Entry 1SOG (X-ray diffraction, 1.85 A resolution); this record covers chain A.

# Chain A
Protein: Cytochrome c peroxidase
Organism: Saccharomyces cerevisiae
Notes: EC 1.11.1.5; fragment: CcPK2M2
UniProt: P00431 (CCPR_YEAST); residues 1-294 here correspond to UniProt positions 68-361 (UniProt number = residue number + 67)
Sequence (294 residues; row label = number of the first residue in the row):
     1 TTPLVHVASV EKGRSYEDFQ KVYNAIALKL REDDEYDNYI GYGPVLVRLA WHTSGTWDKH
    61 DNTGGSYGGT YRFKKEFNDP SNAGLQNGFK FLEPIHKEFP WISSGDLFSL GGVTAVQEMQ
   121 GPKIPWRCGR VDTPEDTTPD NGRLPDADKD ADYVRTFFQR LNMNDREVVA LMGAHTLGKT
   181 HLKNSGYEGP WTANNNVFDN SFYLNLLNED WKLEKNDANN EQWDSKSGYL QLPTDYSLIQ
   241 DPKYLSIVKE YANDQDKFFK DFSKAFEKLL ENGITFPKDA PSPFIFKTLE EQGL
Sequence notes: engineered mutation T176 (Ala243 in P00431), T192 (Gly259 in P00431), N194 (Ala261 in P00431), D199 (Thr266 in P00431), S201 (Glu268 in P00431), L230 (Met297 in P00431), Q231 (Met298 in P00431)
Ion coordination: heme Fe near H175 (its only coordinating residue here); K+: T176, T192, N194, V197, D199
Small-molecule neighbours: heme (HEM): P44, V45, V47, R48, W51, P145, D146, A147, V154, F158, L171, M172, A174, H175, L177, G178, K179, T180, H181, N184, S185, Y187, W191, L232, T234, F262, F266
Curated features (UniProtKB/Swiss-Prot):
  - active site: H52 (Proton acceptor), W191 (Tryptophan radical intermediate)
  - binding site (heme b): H175
  - site: R48 (Transition state stabilizer)
  - modified residue: Y153 (Phosphotyrosine)

# Overview
Chain A binds heme. T176, T192, N194, V197 and D199 form the K+ site. UniProt lists active-site residues H52
and W191 and heme b-binding residue H175.
Chain A is Cytochrome c peroxidase (Saccharomyces cerevisiae); the structure, Cyrstal Structure of Cytochrome
c Peroxidase Mutant: CcPK2M2, was determined by X-ray diffraction (same publication as 1STQ).
